PDB entry 6ISF | X-ray diffraction, 2.80 A resolution | chains A and C of the 3 polymer chains in the assembly

# Chain A
Molecule: DNA polymerase
Organism: Thermococcus sp. 9oN-7
Notes: EC 2.7.7.7
UniProtKB: Q56366 (DPOL_THES9); residues 1-775 here = UniProt positions 1-775
Sequence (783 residues; row label = number of the first residue in the row):
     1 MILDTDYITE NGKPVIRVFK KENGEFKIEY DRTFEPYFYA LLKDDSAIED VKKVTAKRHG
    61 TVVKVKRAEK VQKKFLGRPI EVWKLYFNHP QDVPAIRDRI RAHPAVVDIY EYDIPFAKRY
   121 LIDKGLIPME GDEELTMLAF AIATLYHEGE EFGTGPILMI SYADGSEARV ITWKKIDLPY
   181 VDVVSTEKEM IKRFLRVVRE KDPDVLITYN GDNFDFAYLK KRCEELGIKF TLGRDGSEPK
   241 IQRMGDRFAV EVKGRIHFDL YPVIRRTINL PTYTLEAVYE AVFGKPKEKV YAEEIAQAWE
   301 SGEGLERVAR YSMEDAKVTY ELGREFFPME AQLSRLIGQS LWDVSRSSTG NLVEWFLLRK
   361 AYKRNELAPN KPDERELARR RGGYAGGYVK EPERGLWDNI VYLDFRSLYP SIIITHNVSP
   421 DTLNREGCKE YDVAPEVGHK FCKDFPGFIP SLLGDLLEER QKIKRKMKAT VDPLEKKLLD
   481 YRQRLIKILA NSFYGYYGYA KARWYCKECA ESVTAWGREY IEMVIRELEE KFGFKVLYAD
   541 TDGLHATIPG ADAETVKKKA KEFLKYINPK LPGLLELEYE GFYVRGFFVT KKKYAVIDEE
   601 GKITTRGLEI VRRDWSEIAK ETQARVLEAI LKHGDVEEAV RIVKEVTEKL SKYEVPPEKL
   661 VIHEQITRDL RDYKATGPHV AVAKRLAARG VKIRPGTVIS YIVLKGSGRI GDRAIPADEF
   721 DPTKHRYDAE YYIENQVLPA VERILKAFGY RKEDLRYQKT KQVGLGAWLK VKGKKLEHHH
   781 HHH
Not modelled in the structure: 758-783
Differences from the reference sequence: engineered mutation Ala141 (Asp in Q56366), Ala143 (Glu in Q56366), Leu485 (Ala in Q56366); expression tag (776-783)
Disulfide bonds: Cys428-Cys442, Cys506-Cys509
Bound ions: Ca2+: Asn568, Leu571, Gly573, Leu575
What the authors report for this chain:
  - mutagenesis - Y409A: decreased catalytic activity (esterase activity)
  - mutagenesis - D542E: increased catalytic activity (esterase activity)
  - catalytic residues: Tyr409, Asp542 (proposed by the authors, not directly observed)
  - mutagenesis - Y409A, D542E: decreased catalytic activity on dATP
  - mutagenesis - Y409A, D542E: decreased catalytic activity on 3'-AL
  - mutagenesis - D542E: increased catalytic activity on 3'-ester bond

# Chain C
Molecule: 15-nt DNA strand
Sequence (15 nucleotides; row label = number of the first residue in the row; numbers below 1 keep their minus sign (DG-12 is residue -12)):
   -12 GCGGACTGCT TACCT

# Interface between chain A and chain C
Contacting residue pairs - 33 pairs, chain A then chain C:
  Asn269(A) with DC0(C), hydrogen bond to the phosphate
  Tyr402(A) with DT2(C), phosphate contact
  Asp540(A) with DC1(C), phosphate contact; DT2(C), sugar contact
  Thr541(A) with DT2(C), phosphate contact
  Asp542(A) with DT2(C), phosphate contact
  Lys592(A) with DC1(C), hydrogen bond to the base
  Tyr594(A) with DT2(C), hydrogen bond to the phosphate
  Arg606(A) with DC1(C), phosphate contact; DT2(C), salt bridge to the phosphate
  Gly607(A) with DC0(C), phosphate contact; DC1(C), hydrogen bond to the phosphate
  Val611(A) with DC0(C), phosphate contact
  Arg612(A) with DT-2(C), hydrogen bond to the base; DA-1(C), hydrogen bond to the sugar; DC0(C), phosphate contact
  Arg613(A) with DA-1(C), salt bridge to the phosphate; DC0(C), hydrogen bond to the phosphate
  Asp614(A) with DA-1(C), sugar contact
  Glu664(A) with DT-2(C), sugar contact; DA-1(C), phosphate contact
  Gln665(A) with DT-2(C), phosphate contact; DA-1(C), hydrogen bond to the phosphate
  Thr667(A) with DT-2(C), hydrogen bond to the phosphate
  Arg668(A) with DT-3(C), salt bridge to the phosphate; DT-2(C), salt bridge to the phosphate
  Tyr673(A) with DT-3(C), phosphate contact; DT-2(C), hydrogen bond to the phosphate
  Lys674(A) with DC-4(C), salt bridge to the phosphate; DT-3(C), hydrogen bond to the phosphate
  Ala675(A) with DC-4(C), phosphate contact; DT-3(C), hydrogen bond to the phosphate
  His679(A) with DT-2(C), salt bridge to the phosphate
Also at the interface, not in a pair above, chain A (24 interface residues in all): Thr605, His663, Ile666

# Summary
24 residues of chain A and 7 residues of chain C are in contact, with 12 hydrogen bonds and 6 salt bridges.
Among the polar pairs are Lys592(A)-DC1(C), Arg612(A)-DT-2(C) and Arg612(A)-DA-1(C). Asn568(A), Leu571(A),
Gly573(A) and Leu575(A) coordinate Ca2+. The paper reports catalytic residues Tyr409(A) and Asp542(A); Y409A
and D542E of chain A reduce catalytic activity on dATP.
Here chain A is DNA polymerase (Thermococcus sp. 9oN-7) and chain C is a 15-nt DNA strand. Entry 6ISF
(Structure of 9N-I DNA polymerase incorporation with dT in the active site) was determined by X-ray
diffraction, deposited together with 6IS7, 6ISG, 6ISH and 6ISI.
